PDB entry 8A9Z | X-ray diffraction, 2.29 A resolution | chains B and C of the 6 polymer chains in the assembly

# Chain B
Name: Tubulin beta-2B chain
Source organism: Bos taurus
Reference sequence: Q6B856 (TBB2B_BOVIN); the author numbering skips numbers that UniProt does not, so the offset changes along the chain: 1-42 = UniProt 1-42; 45-360 = UniProt 43-358; 369-455 = UniProt 359-445
Amino-acid sequence (445 residues; numbered 1 to 455; 10 numbers in that range are skipped by the numbering (no residue carries them; nothing is unmodelled there); the number before each row is that of its first residue):
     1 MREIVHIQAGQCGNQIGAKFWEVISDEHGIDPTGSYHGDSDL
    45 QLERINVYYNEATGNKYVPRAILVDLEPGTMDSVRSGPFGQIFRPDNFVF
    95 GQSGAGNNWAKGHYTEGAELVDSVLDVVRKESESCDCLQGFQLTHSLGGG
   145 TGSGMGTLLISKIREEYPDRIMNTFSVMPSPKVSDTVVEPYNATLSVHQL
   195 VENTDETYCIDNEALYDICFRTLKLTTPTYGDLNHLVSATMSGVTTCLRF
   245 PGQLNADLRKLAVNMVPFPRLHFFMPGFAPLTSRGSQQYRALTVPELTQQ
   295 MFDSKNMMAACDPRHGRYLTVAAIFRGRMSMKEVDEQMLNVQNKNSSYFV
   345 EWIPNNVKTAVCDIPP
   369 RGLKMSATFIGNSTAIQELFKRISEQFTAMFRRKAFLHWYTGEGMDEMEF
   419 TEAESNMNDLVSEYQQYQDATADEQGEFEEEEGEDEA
Disordered / not traced: 279-280, 439-455
Bound ions: Mg2+: Gln-11 (together with GDP); Ca2+ near Glu-113 (its only coordinating residue here)
Ligand contacts:
  - GDP (guanosine-5'-diphosphate): Gly-10, Gln-11, Cys-12, Gln-15, Ile-16, Asp-69, Ala-99, Asn-101, Ser-140, Gly-142, Gly-143, Gly-144, Thr-145, Gly-146, Ser-147, Val-171, Pro-173, Val-177, Asp-179, Glu-183, Asn-206, Leu-209, Tyr-224, Leu-227, Asn-228
  - LO9 (7-[(3,5-dimethoxyphenyl)methyl]pyrrolo[3,4-g][1,2]benzoxazole): Tyr-202, Val-238, Cys-241, Leu-242, Leu-248, Ala-250, Lys-254, Leu-255, Asn-258, Met-259, Thr-314, Val-315, Ala-316, Ala-317, Ile-318, Asn-349, Asn-350, Val-351, Lys-352, Thr-353, Ala-354, Ile-378
UniProt features mapped onto this chain:
  - motif: Met-1 to Ile-4 (MREI motif)
  - binding site (GTP): Gln-11, Glu-71, Ser-140, Gly-144, Thr-145, Gly-146, Asn-206, Asn-228
  - binding site (Mg(2+)): Glu-71
  - modified residue: Ser-40 (Phosphoserine), Thr-57 (Phosphothreonine), Lys-60 (N6-acetyllysine), Ser-174 (Phosphoserine), Thr-287 (Phosphothreonine), Thr-292 (Phosphothreonine), Arg-320 (Omega-N-methylarginine), Glu-448 (5-glutamyl polyglutamate)
  - cross-link (Glycyl lysine isopeptide (Lys-Gly)): Lys-60 (interchain with G-Cter in ubiquitin), Lys-326 (interchain with G-Cter in ubiquitin)

# Chain C
Name: Tubulin alpha-1B chain
Source organism: Bos taurus
Reference sequence: P81947 (TBA1B_BOVIN); numbering as in UniProt (aligned over 1-451)
Amino-acid sequence (451 residues; each row starts with the number of its first residue):
     1 MRECISIHVGQAGVQIGNACWELYCLEHGIQPDGQMPSDKTIGGGDDSFN
    51 TFFSETGAGKHVPRAVFVDLEPTVIDEVRTGTYRQLFHPEQLITGKEDAA
   101 NNYARGHYTIGKEIIDLVLDRIRKLADQCTGLQGFLVFHSFGGGTGSGFT
   151 SLLMERLSVDYGKKSKLEFSIYPAPQVSTAVVEPYNSILTTHTTLEHSDC
   201 AFMVDNEAIYDICRRNLDIERPTYTNLNRLISQIVSSITASLRFDGALNV
   251 DLTEFQTNLVPYPRIHFPLATYAPVISAEKAYHEQLSVAEITNACFEPAN
   301 QMVKCDPRHGKYMACCLLYRGDVVPKDVNAAIATIKTKRSIQFVDWCPTG
   351 FKVGINYQPPTVVPGGDLAKVQRAVCMLSNTTAIAEAWARLDHKFDLMYA
   401 KRAFVHWYVGEGMEEGEFSEAREDMAALEKDYEEVGVDSVEGEGEEEGEE
   451 Y
Disordered / not traced: 441-451
Bound ions: Ca2+ site 1: Asp-39, Thr-41, Gly-44, Glu-55; Ca2+ site 2: Pro-307, Thr-381
Ligand contacts:
  - GTP (guanosine-5'-triphosphate): Val-9, Gly-10, Gln-11, Ala-12, Gln-15, Ile-16, Asp-69, Asp-98, Ala-99, Ala-100, Asn-101, Ser-140, Gly-142, Gly-143, Gly-144, Thr-145, Gly-146, Ile-171, Pro-173, Val-177, Ser-178, Thr-179, Glu-183, Asn-206, Tyr-224, Leu-227, Asn-228, Ile-231
  - LO9 (7-[(3,5-dimethoxyphenyl)methyl]pyrrolo[3,4-g][1,2]benzoxazole): Ser-178, Thr-179, Ala-180, Val-181

# How chain B and chain C interact
Contacting residue pairs (40):
  Glu-71(B) / Arg-2(C)  salt bridge
  Gln-96(B) / Met-1(C)
  Gln-96(B) / Arg-2(C)  hydrogen bond (backbone-side chain)
  Ser-97(B) / Arg-2(C)  hydrogen bond (backbone-side chain)
  Gly-98(B) / Arg-2(C)
  Asn-101(B) / Glu-254(C)  hydrogen bond
  Asp-179(B) / Lys-352(C)  hydrogen bond (backbone-side chain)
  Thr-180(B) / Asn-258(C)
  Val-181(B) / Asn-258(C)  hydrogen bond (backbone-side chain)
  Val-181(B) / Pro-348(C)  hydrophobic
  Thr-221(B) / Pro-325(C)
  Thr-221(B) / Lys-326(C)
  Thr-221(B) / Asn-329(C)
  Ala-397(B) / Trp-346(C)
  Met-398(B) / Trp-346(C)
  Arg-400(B) / Asp-345(C)  salt bridge
  Arg-400(B) / Trp-346(C)
  Arg-400(B) / Ser-439(C)  hydrogen bond
  Arg-401(B) / Tyr-262(C)  hydrogen bond (backbone-side chain)
  Arg-401(B) / Asp-345(C)  salt bridge
  Arg-401(B) / Trp-346(C)
  Arg-401(B) / Glu-434(C)  hydrogen bond (side chain-backbone)
  Arg-401(B) / Val-435(C)
  Arg-401(B) / Val-437(C)  hydrogen bond (side chain-backbone)
  Arg-401(B) / Asp-438(C)
  Arg-401(B) / Ser-439(C)  hydrogen bond
  Lys-402(B) / Tyr-262(C)
  Ala-403(B) / Pro-261(C)
  Ala-403(B) / Tyr-262(C)
  Ala-403(B) / Trp-346(C)  hydrophobic
  Phe-404(B) / Thr-257(C)
  Phe-404(B) / Asn-258(C)
  Phe-404(B) / Val-260(C)
  Phe-404(B) / Pro-261(C)  hydrogen bond (backbone-backbone)
  His-406(B) / Val-260(C)  hydrogen bond (side chain-backbone)
  His-406(B) / Pro-261(C)
  His-406(B) / Pro-263(C)
  Trp-407(B) / Gln-256(C)
  Trp-407(B) / Thr-257(C)  hydrogen bond (side chain-backbone)
  Trp-407(B) / Val-260(C)
Also at the interface, not in a pair above, chain B (22 interface residues in all): Gly-100, Val-182, Leu-405, Gly-410
Also at the interface, not in a pair above, chain C (24 interface residues in all): Lys-163, Met-313

# Overview
Chain B and chain C form an interface of 22 and 24 residues respectively; the contacts include 13 hydrogen
bonds and 3 salt bridges. Polar contacts include Glu-71(B)/Arg-2(C), Arg-400(B)/Asp-345(C) and
Arg-401(B)/Asp-345(C). Ligands of chain B: GDP and compound LO9.
Here chain B is Tubulin beta-2B chain and chain C is Tubulin alpha-1B chain, both from Bos taurus. Entry 8A9Z
(Tubulin-[1,2]oxazoloisoindole-2e complex) was determined by X-ray diffraction together with 8A9T from the
same study.
